Entry 7AGG (electron microscopy, 3.30 A resolution); this record covers chains B and F of the 5 polymer chains in the assembly.

# Chain B
Molecule: Fiber
From: Human adenovirus B serotype 7
UniProtKB: Q5EY45 (Q5EY45_ADE07); numbering as in UniProt (aligned over 117-325)
Amino-acid sequence (213 residues; numbered 113 to 325; the number before each row is that of its first residue):
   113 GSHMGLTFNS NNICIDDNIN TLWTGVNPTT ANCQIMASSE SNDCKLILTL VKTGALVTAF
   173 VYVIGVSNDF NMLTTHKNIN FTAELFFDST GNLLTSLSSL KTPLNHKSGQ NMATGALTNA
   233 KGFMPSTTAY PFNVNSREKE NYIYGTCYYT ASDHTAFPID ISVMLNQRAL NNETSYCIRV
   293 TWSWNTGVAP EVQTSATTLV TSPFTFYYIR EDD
Unresolved in the structure: 113-127
Sequence notes: expression tag (113-116)

# Chain F
Molecule: Desmoglein-2
From: Homo sapiens
UniProtKB: Q14126 (DSG2_HUMAN); residues 100-337 here correspond to UniProt positions 149-386 (UniProt number = residue number + 49)
Amino-acid sequence (243 residues; numbered 95 to 337; the number before each row is that of its first residue):
    95 QGAMEVLDIN DNEPVFTQDV FVGSVEELSA AHTLVMKINA TDADEPNTLN SKISYRIVSL
   155 EPAYPPVFYL NKDTGEIYTT SVTLDREEHS SYTLTVEARD GNGEVTDKPV KQAQVQIRIL
   215 DVNDNIPVVE NKVLEGMVEE NQVNVEVTRI KVFDADEIGS DNWLANFTFA SGNEGGYFHI
   275 ETDAQTNEGI VTLIKEVDYE EMKNLDFSVI VANKAAFHKS IRSKYKPTPI PIKVKVKNVK
   335 EGI
Unresolved in the structure: 95-99, 331-337
Sequence notes: expression tag (95-99)

# How chain B and chain F interact
Contacting residue pairs (18):
  Met-148(B) / Ser-175(F)
  Ala-149(B) / His-126(F)
  Ala-149(B) / Tyr-163(F)
  Ser-150(B) / Tyr-163(F)
  His-188(B) / Pro-160(F)
  His-188(B) / Val-176(F)
  Asn-190(B) / Leu-122(F)
  Asn-190(B) / Ser-175(F)
  Asn-190(B) / Val-176(F)
  Asn-190(B) / Thr-177(F)  hydrogen bond (backbone-backbone)
  Ile-191(B) / Ser-175(F)
  Ile-191(B) / Thr-177(F)
  Asn-192(B) / Ala-124(F)
  Asn-192(B) / Ala-125(F)
  Asn-192(B) / Ser-175(F)  hydrogen bond (backbone-backbone)
  Asn-192(B) / Thr-177(F)
  Phe-193(B) / Ser-175(F)
  Gln-305(B) / Tyr-158(F)  hydrogen bond
Also at the interface, not in a pair above, chain B (11 interface residues in all): Leu-185, Asn-297
Also at the interface, not in a pair above, chain F (13 interface residues in all): Ser-123, Asp-179, Ser-314
The authors on this interface:
  - hot spots on chain B (mutagenesis) - F269A: decreased binding to DSG2

# In short
11 residues of chain B face 13 of chain F across their interface, with 3 hydrogen bonds. Among the polar pairs
are Gln-305(B)/Tyr-158(F), Asn-190(B)/Thr-177(F) and Asn-192(B)/Ser-175(F). From the paper: F269A of chain B
reduces binding to DSG2.
Chain B is Fiber (Human adenovirus B serotype 7) and chain F is Desmoglein-2 (Homo sapiens); the structure,
HAd7 knob in complex with 2 EC2-EC3 modules of DSG-2, was determined by electron microscopy (same publication
as 7AGF).
